9C1J - chains 4 and Q of the 43 polymer chains in the assembly; structure by electron microscopy, 2.72 A resolution.

# Chain 4
Molecule: Outer capsid protein VP4
Organism: Simian rotavirus A strain RRV
UniProt: P12473 (VP4_ROTRH); residues 1-776 here = UniProt positions 1-776
Amino-acid sequence (776 residues; each row starts with the number of its first residue):
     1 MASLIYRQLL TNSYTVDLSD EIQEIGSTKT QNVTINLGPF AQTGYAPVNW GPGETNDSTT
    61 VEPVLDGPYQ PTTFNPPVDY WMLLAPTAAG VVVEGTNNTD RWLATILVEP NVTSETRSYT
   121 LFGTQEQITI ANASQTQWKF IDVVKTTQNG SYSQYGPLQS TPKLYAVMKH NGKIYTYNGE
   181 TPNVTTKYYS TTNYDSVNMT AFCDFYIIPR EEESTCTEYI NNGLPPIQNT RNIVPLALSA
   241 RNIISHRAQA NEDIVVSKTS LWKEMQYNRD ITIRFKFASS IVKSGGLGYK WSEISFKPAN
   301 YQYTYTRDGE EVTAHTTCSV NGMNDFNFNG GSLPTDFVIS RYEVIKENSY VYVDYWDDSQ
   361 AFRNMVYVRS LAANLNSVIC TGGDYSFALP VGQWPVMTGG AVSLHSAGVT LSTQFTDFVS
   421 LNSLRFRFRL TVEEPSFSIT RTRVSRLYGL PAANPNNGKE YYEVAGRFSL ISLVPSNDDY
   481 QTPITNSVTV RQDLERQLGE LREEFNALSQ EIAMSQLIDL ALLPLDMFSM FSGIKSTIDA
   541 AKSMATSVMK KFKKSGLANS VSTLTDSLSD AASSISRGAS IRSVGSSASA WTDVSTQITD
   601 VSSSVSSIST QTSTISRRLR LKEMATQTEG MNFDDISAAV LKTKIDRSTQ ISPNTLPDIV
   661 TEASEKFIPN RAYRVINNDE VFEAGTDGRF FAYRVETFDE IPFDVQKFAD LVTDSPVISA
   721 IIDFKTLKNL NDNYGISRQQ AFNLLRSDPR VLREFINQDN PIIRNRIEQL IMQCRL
Disordered / not traced: 1-247, 523-776
Differences from the reference sequence: conflict T73 (Ser in P12473), E311 (Asp in P12473), V338 (Ile in P12473), L421 (Phe in P12473), S445 (Gly in P12473), R446 (Gly in P12473), N454 (Tyr in P12473), F468 (Leu in P12473), D519 (Tyr in P12473), F690 (Tyr in P12473)
Swiss-Prot annotation at these positions:
  - region: L389 to V409 (Hydrophobic)
  - motif: D308 to E310 (DGE motif), Y448 to L450 (YGL motif), K644 to D646 (KID motif)
  - site: R101 (Binding to sialic acid), S190 (Binding to sialic acid), R231, N232 (Cleavage), R241, N242 (Cleavage), R247, A248 (Cleavage)

# Chain Q
Molecule: Outer capsid glycoprotein VP7
Organism: Simian rotavirus A strain RRV
UniProt: P12476 (VP7_ROTRH); numbering as in UniProt (aligned over 1-326)
Amino-acid sequence (326 residues; each row starts with the number of its first residue):
     1 MYGIEYTTVL TFLISLILLN YILKSLTRMM DFIIYRFLFI VVILSPLLKA QNYGINLPIT
    61 GSMDTAYANS TQEETFLTST LCLYYPTEAA TEINDNSWKD TLSQLFLTKG WPTGSVYFKE
   121 YTDIASFSVD PQLYCDYNVV LMKYDATLQL DMSELADLIL NEWLCNPMDI TLYYYQQTDE
   181 ANKWISMGSS CTIKVCPLNT QTLGIGCLTT DTATFEEVAT AEKLVITDVV DGVNHKLDVT
   241 TATCTIRNCK KLGPRENVAV IQVGGSDVLD ITADPTTAPQ TERMMRINWK KWWQVFYTVV
   301 DYVNQIIQAM SKRSRSLNSA AFYYRI
Disordered / not traced: 1-55
Cystine bridges: C82-C135, C165-C249, C191-C244, C196-C207
Glycans and other covalent adducts: N-acetylglucosamine (NAG) linked to N69
Metal / ion sites: Ca2+ site 1: D95 (shared with 3 residues of chain S); Ca2+ site 2: D151, E154, E222, L224; Ca2+ site 3: Q177, D228, V229, D231 (shared with 1 residue of chain R); Ca2+ site 4: G206, T214, E216 (shared with 1 residue of chain R); Ca2+ site 5: D270, T272, D274, T277; Ca2+ site 6: D301 (shared with 4 residues of chain S)

# Interface between chain 4 and chain Q
Contacting residue pairs - 32 pairs, chain 4 then chain Q:
  A248(4) - Y173(Q)
  A248(4) - Y174(Q)  hydrogen bond (backbone-backbone)
  A248(4) - N234(Q)
  Q249(4) - L172(Q)
  Q249(4) - Y173(Q)
  Q249(4) - Y174(Q)
  A250(4) - L172(Q)
  A250(4) - Y174(Q)  hydrophobic
  Q266(4) - T200(Q)
  N268(4) - Q201(Q)
  N268(4) - T202(Q)  hydrogen bond
  D270(4) - Y174(Q)
  D270(4) - K236(Q)  salt bridge
  D308(4) - L172(Q)
  S370(4) - Q201(Q)
  A372(4) - Q201(Q)
  A372(4) - L203(Q)  hydrophobic
  A373(4) - L203(Q)
  N374(4) - L203(Q)  hydrogen bond (side chain-backbone)
  N374(4) - C207(Q)
  N374(4) - L208(Q)
  N374(4) - T209(Q)
  L375(4) - L208(Q)
  N376(4) - T210(Q)
  A465(4) - T210(Q)
  G466(4) - T210(Q)
  R467(4) - Y174(Q)
  R467(4) - T202(Q)  hydrogen bond (side chain-backbone)
  R467(4) - L203(Q)
  R467(4) - T209(Q)
  R467(4) - T210(Q)
  S469(4) - Q201(Q)  hydrogen bond (side chain-backbone)
Also at the interface, not in a pair above, chain 4 (18 interface residues in all): E252
Also at the interface, not in a pair above, chain Q (15 interface residues in all): G204, D211

# Summary
18 residues of chain 4 face 15 of chain Q across their interface, with 5 hydrogen bonds and 1 salt bridge.
Polar contacts include D270(4)-K236(Q), N268(4)-T202(Q) and N374(4)-L203(Q). Covalently linked
N-acetylglucosamine: at N69(Q). The Ca2+ site 2 is built by D151(Q), E154(Q), E222(Q) and L224(Q).
Chain 4 is Outer capsid protein VP4 and chain Q is Outer capsid glycoprotein VP7, both from Simian rotavirus A
strain RRV; the structure, Rhesus rotavirus (reversed structure at 2.72 Angstrom resolution), was determined
by electron microscopy.
